Entry 4FNK (X-ray diffraction, 1.90 A resolution); this record covers chains A and E of the 6 polymer chains in the assembly.

[Chain A (and E)]
Molecule: Hemagglutinin HA1 chain
From: Influenza A virus
Notes: chain E of this document is another copy of the same molecule, construct and numbering; everything in this record applies to it too
UniProtKB: Q91MA7 (HEMA_I68A4); residues 11-329 here correspond to UniProt positions 27-345 (UniProt number = residue number + 16)
Sequence (323 residues; row label = number of the first residue in the row):
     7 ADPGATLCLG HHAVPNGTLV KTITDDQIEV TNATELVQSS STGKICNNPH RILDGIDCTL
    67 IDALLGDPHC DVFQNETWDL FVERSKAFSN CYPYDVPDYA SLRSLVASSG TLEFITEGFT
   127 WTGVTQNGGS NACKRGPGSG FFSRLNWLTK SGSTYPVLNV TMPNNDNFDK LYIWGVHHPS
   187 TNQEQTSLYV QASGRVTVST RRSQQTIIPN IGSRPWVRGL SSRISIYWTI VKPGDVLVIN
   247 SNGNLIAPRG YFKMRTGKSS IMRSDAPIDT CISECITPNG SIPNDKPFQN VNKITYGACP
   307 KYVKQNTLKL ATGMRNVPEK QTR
Not modelled in the structure: 7-8, 327-329
Cystine bridges: C52-C277, C64-C76, C97-C139, C281-C305
Glycans and other covalent adducts: N-acetylglucosamine (NAG) linked to N22, N38, N81, N285; glycan linked to N165
Sequence notes: expression tag (7-10)
UniProt features mapped onto this chain:
  - site: R329 (Cleavage)
  - glycosylation (N-linked (GlcNAc...) asparagine): N22, N38, N81, N165, N285

[Chain A / chain E interface]
Residue-residue contacts - 25 pairs, chain A then chain E:
  D101(A) - Q210(E)  hydrogen bond
  H184(A) - Q210(E)
  N216(A) - R201(E)
  N216(A) - T203(E)  hydrogen bond
  N216(A) - T212(E)
  N216(A) - I214(E)
  I217(A) - R201(E)  hydrogen bond (backbone-side chain)
  I217(A) - N246(E)
  G218(A) - N246(E)
  S219(A) - N165(E)
  S219(A) - V244(E)
  S219(A) - N246(E)
  R220(A) - T203(E)
  R220(A) - S205(E)
  R220(A) - Q210(E)  hydrogen bond
  R220(A) - T212(E)
  P221(A) - S205(E)
  P221(A) - T206(E)
  P221(A) - R207(E)
  P221(A) - V242(E)  hydrophobic
  P221(A) - V244(E)  hydrophobic
  V223(A) - R207(E)
  R229(A) - R207(E)  hydrogen bond (side chain-backbone)
  R229(A) - Q210(E)
  S231(A) - Q210(E)  hydrogen bond
Also at the interface, not in a pair above, chain A (13 interface residues in all): W222, R224
Also at the interface, not in a pair above, chain E (15 interface residues in all): V202, R208, I213

[Summary]
The interface between chain A and chain E involves 13 residues on one side and 15 on the other, with 6
hydrogen bonds. Polar pairs include D101(A)-Q210(E), N216(A)-T203(E) and I217(A)-R201(E). N-acetylglucosamine
is covalently linked to N22(A), N38(A), N81(A) and N285(A).
Chain A and chain E are both Hemagglutinin HA1 chain (Influenza A virus); the structure, Crystal structure of
the A/Hong Kong/1/1968 (H3N2) influenza virus hemagglutinin, was determined by X-ray diffraction together with
4FNL, 4FP8 and 4FQR from the same study.
